Entry 4BC2 (X-ray diffraction, 1.97 A resolution); this record covers chain A.

# Chain A
Molecule: Xylulose kinase
Source organism: Homo sapiens
Notes: EC 2.7.1.17
UniProt: O75191 (XYLB_HUMAN); residues 1-536 here = UniProt positions 1-536
Sequence (538 residues; numbered -1 to 536; the number before each row is that of its first residue; numbers below 1 keep their minus sign (Gly-1 is residue -1)):
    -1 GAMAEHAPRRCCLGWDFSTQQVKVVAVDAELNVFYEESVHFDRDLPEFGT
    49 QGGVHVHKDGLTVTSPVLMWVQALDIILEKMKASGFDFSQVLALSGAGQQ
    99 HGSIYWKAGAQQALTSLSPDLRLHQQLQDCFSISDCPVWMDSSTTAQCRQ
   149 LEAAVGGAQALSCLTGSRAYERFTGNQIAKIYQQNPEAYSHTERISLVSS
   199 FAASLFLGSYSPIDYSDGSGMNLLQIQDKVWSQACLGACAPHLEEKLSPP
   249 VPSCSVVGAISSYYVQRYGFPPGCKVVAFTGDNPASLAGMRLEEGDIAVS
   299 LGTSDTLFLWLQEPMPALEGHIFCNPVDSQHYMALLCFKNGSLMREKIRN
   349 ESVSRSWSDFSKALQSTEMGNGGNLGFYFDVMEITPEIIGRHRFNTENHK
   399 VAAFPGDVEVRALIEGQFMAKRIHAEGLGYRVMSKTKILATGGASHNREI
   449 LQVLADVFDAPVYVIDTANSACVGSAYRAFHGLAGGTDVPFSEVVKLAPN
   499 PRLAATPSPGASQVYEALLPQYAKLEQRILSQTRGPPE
Disordered / not traced: -1 to 4, 533-536
Differences from the reference sequence: expression tag (-1 to 0)
Modified / non-standard residues: Mse1 (selenomethionine); Mse67, Mse79, Mse138, Mse219, Mse288, Mse313, Mse331, Mse342, Mse367, Mse380, Mse417, Mse431 (selenomethionine; parent Met)
Small-molecule neighbours:
  - ADP (adenosine-5'-diphosphate): Ser340, Trp355, Gly441, Ala442, His444, Asn445, Ile448
  - D-xylulose (XUL): Thr17, Gln97, Gln98, His99, Trp137, Arg170, Asp280, Asn281, Leu333
Swiss-Prot annotation at these positions:
  - binding site (substrate): His99, Arg170, Asp280, Asn281
  - binding site (ATP): Trp355, Gly441, Ala442, Asn445
What the authors report for this chain:
  - binding site for D-xylulose: Gln98, His99, Trp137, Arg170, Asp280, Asn281
  - binding site for ADP: Trp355, Gly441 to Ala442
  - catalytic residues: Asp280 (proposed by the authors, not directly observed)

# Summary
Bound to chain A: ADP and D-xylulose. From UniProt: 4 substrate-binding residues and 4 ATP-binding residues.
The paper reports the catalytic residue Asp280; a binding site for D-xylulose at Gln98, His99 and Trp137 among
others.
Chain A is Xylulose kinase (Homo sapiens); the structure, Crystal structure of human D-xylulokinase in complex
with D-xylulose and adenosine diphosphate, was determined by X-ray diffraction (same publication as 4BC3, 4BC4
and 4BC5).
